PDB entry 4XTR | X-ray diffraction, 2.05 A resolution | chains A and G of the 7 polymer chains in the assembly

# Chain A
Molecule: ATPase GET3
Source organism: Saccharomyces cerevisiae (strain ATCC 204508 / S288c)
Notes: EC 3.6.-.-
Reference sequence: Q12154 (GET3_YEAST); residues 1-354 here = UniProt positions 1-354
Chain sequence (354 residues; row label = number of the first residue in the row):
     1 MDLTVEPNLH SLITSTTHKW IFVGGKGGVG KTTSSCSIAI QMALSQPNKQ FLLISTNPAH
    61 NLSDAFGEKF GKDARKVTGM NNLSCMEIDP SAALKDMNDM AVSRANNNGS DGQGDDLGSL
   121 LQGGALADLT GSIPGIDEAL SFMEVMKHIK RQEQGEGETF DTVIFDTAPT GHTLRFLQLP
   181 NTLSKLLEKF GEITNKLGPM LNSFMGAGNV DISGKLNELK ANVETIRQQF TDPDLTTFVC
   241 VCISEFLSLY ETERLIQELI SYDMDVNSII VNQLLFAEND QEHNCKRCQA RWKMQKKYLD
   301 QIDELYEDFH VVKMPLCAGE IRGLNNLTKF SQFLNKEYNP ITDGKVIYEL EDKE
Disordered / not traced: 1-4, 101-123, 156-158, 195-210, 282, 353-354
Construct notes: engineered mutation Asn57 (Asp in Q12154)
Metal / ion sites: Mg2+: Thr32 (together with ADP, ATP); Zn2+: Cys285, Cys288 (shared with 2 residues of chain B)
Small-molecule neighbours:
  - ADP / ATP, molecule 1: Lys26, Gly27, Gly28, Val29, Gly30, Lys31, Thr32, Thr33, Asn57, Pro169, Asn272, Gln273, Pro315, Leu316, Cys317, Gly319, Ile321, Phe330
  - ADP / ATP, molecule 2: Lys26, Gly27, Glu245, Phe246, Leu247, Arg291
Swiss-Prot annotation at these positions:
  - binding site (ATP): Lys26 to Thr33, Glu245, Asn272, Pro315 to Arg322
  - binding site (Zn(2+)): Cys285, Cys288
  - mutagenesis: Gly30 (G30R: Abolishes ATPase activity, leading to secretion of resident ER proteins), Cys285 (C285S: Prevents dimerization; when associated with S-288), Cys288 (C288S: Prevents dimerization; when associated with S-285)
From the paper describing this entry:
  - mutagenesis - L183S/L186S, F190D/L216D: abolished binding to Pep12p (chain G)
  - mutagenesis - E253R: abolished binding to Get4

# Chain G
Molecule: Pep12p
Source organism: Saccharomyces cerevisiae
Reference sequence: E7M086 (E7M086_YEASV); residues 262-288 here correspond to UniProt positions 102-128 (UniProt number = residue number - 160)
Chain sequence (37 residues; each row starts with the number of its first residue):
   252 MGSHHHHHHS KRTSRWRVYL LIVLLVMLLF IFLIMKL
Disordered / not traced: 252-265, 288
Construct notes: initiating methionine (252); expression tag (253-261)

# How chain A and chain G interact
Residue-residue contacts (20; chain A residue first):
  Leu94(A) - Leu272(G)  hydrophobic
  Met97(A) - Arg268(G)
  Met97(A) - Val269(G)
  Met97(A) - Leu272(G)  hydrophobic
  Ile133(A) - Leu276(G)  hydrophobic
  Pro134(A) - Leu279(G)
  Ile136(A) - Leu272(G)  hydrophobic
  Met143(A) - Arg268(G)
  Met143(A) - Leu272(G)  hydrophobic
  Met146(A) - Trp267(G)  hydrophobic
  Met146(A) - Leu271(G)  hydrophobic
  Lys147(A) - Arg268(G)
  Lys150(A) - Trp267(G)
  Leu186(A) - Leu275(G)  hydrophobic
  Leu186(A) - Met278(G)  hydrophobic
  Phe190(A) - Val274(G)  hydrophobic
  Lys215(A) - Tyr270(G)
  Leu219(A) - Trp267(G)  hydrophobic
  Leu219(A) - Tyr270(G)  hydrophobic
  Leu219(A) - Leu271(G)  hydrophobic
Interface residues without a listed pair, chain A (17 interface residues in all): Thr130, Ala139, Leu140, Leu183
Interface features reported in the paper:
  - interface residues, chain A: Met97(A), Met143(A), Met146(A), Leu183(A), Leu186(A), Phe190(A), Leu219(A)

# Overview
17 residues of chain A face 11 of chain G across their interface. Ligands of chain A: ADP / ATP. The paper
reports that L183S/L186S and F190D/L216D of chain A abolish binding to Pep12p (chain G); interface residues
Met97(A), Met143(A) and Met146(A) among others.
Here chain A is ATPase GET3 (Saccharomyces cerevisiae (strain ATCC 204508 / S288c)) and chain G is Pep12p
(Saccharomyces cerevisiae). Entry 4XTR (Structure of Get3 bound to the transmembrane domain of Pep12) was
determined by X-ray diffraction (same publication as 4XWO and 4XVU).
